PDB entry 4Y7X | X-ray diffraction, 2.60 A resolution | chains F and G of the 30 polymer chains in the assembly

[Chain F]
Protein: Probable proteasome subunit alpha type-7
From: Saccharomyces cerevisiae (strain ATCC 204508 / S288c)
Notes: EC 3.4.25.1
UniProtKB: P21242 (PSA7_YEAST); residues -3 to 284 here correspond to UniProt positions 1-288 (UniProt number = residue number + 4)
Sequence (288 residues; each row starts with the number of its first residue; numbers below 1 keep their minus sign (Met-3 is residue -3)):
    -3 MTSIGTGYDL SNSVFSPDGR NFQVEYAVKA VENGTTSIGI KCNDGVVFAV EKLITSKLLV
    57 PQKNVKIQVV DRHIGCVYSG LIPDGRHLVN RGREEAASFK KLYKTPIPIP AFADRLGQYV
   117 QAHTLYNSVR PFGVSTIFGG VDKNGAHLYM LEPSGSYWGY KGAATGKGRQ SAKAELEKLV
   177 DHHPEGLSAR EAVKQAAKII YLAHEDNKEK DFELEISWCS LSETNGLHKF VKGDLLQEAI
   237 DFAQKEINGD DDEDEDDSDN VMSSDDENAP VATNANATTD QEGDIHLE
Disordered / not traced: -3 to 1, 245-284
Curated features (UniProtKB/Swiss-Prot):
  - modified residue: Thr-2 (N-acetylthreonine)

[Chain G]
Protein: Proteasome subunit alpha type-1
From: Saccharomyces cerevisiae (strain ATCC 204508 / S288c)
Notes: EC 3.4.25.1
UniProtKB: P21243 (PSA1_YEAST); residues -8 to 243 here correspond to UniProt positions 1-252 (UniProt number = residue number + 9)
Sequence (252 residues; row label = number of the first residue in the row; numbers below 1 keep their minus sign (Met-8 is residue -8)):
    -8 MSGAAAASAA GYDRHITIFS PEGRLYQVEY AFKATNQTNI NSLAVRGKDC TVVISQKKVP
    52 DKLLDPTTVS YIFCISRTIG MVVNGPIPDA RNAALRAKAE AAEFRYKYGY DMPCDVLAKR
   112 MANLSQIYTQ RAYMRPLGVI LTFVSVDEEL GPSIYKTDPA GYYVGYKATA TGPKQQEITT
   172 NLENHFKKSK IDHINEESWE KVVEFAITHM IDALGTEFSK NDLEVGVATK DKFFTLSAEN
   232 IEERLVAIAE QD
Disordered / not traced: -8 to 1, 243
Metal / ion sites: Mg2+: Thr8, Tyr119, Arg122, Met125

[Interface between chain F and chain G]
Pairs across the interface (62; chain F residue first):
  Thr2(F) with His6(G), hydrogen bond (backbone-side chain)
  Gly3(F) with His6(G)
  Tyr4(F) with Arg5(G); His6(G); Tyr21(G)
  Ser9(F) with Arg126(G)
  Val10(F) with His6(G); Gln18(G)
  Phe11(F) with Gln18(G), hydrogen bond (backbone-side chain); Tyr21(G); Ala22(G), hydrophobic; Arg126(G); Pro127(G)
  Ser12(F) with Tyr21(G)
  Pro13(F) with Tyr21(G), hydrophobic; Lys24(G), hydrogen bond (backbone-side chain)
  Asp14(F) with Lys24(G)
  Gly15(F) with Tyr21(G); Ala25(G)
  Lys37(F) with Asp56(G), salt bridge
  Asp110(F) with Arg82(G)
  Gln114(F) with Arg82(G), hydrogen bond (side chain-backbone); Asn83(G); Leu86(G)
  Gln117(F) with Pro79(G); Asp80(G); Asn83(G), hydrogen bond; Arg126(G), hydrogen bond
  Thr120(F) with Arg126(G), hydrogen bond (backbone-side chain)
  Leu121(F) with Tyr124(G); Arg126(G); Leu128(G), hydrophobic
  Tyr122(F) with Tyr124(G); Met125(G), hydrophobic
  Ser150(F) with Pro79(G)
  Gly151(F) with Pro79(G)
  Ser152(F) with Ile78(G); Pro79(G)
  Tyr153(F) with Arg82(G), hydrogen bond (backbone-side chain)
  Trp154(F) with Leu55(G), hydrophobic; Thr59(G); Val60(G), hydrophobic; Ser61(G); Tyr62(G); Ile78(G), hydrophobic; Arg82(G)
  Gly155(F) with Leu55(G); Asp56(G), hydrogen bond (backbone-backbone); Thr59(G), hydrogen bond (backbone-side chain)
  Tyr156(F) with Leu54(G); Leu55(G); Asp56(G)
  Lys157(F) with Lys53(G); Leu54(G), hydrogen bond (backbone-backbone); Leu55(G)
  Gly158(F) with Leu54(G), hydrogen bond (backbone-backbone)
  Lys169(F) with Leu54(G)
  Leu172(F) with Leu54(G)
  Glu173(F) with Lys53(G), salt bridge; Leu54(G)
  Val176(F) with Leu54(G), hydrophobic
  Asp177(F) with Lys53(G), salt bridge
Also at the interface, not in a pair above, chain F (32 interface residues in all): Tyr145
Also at the interface, not in a pair above, chain G (29 interface residues in all): Asp52, Pro57, Gly129

[Summary]
Chain F and chain G form an interface of 32 and 29 residues respectively; the contacts include 12 hydrogen
bonds and 3 salt bridges. Polar contacts include Lys37(F)-Asp56(G), Glu173(F)-Lys53(G) and Asp177(F)-Lys53(G).
The Mg2+ site is built by Thr8(G), Tyr119(G), Arg122(G) and Met125(G).
Here chain F is Probable proteasome subunit alpha type-7 and chain G is Proteasome subunit alpha type-1, both
from Saccharomyces cerevisiae (strain ATCC 204508 / S288c). Entry 4Y7X (Yeast 20S proteasome in complex with
Ac-PAA-ep) was determined by X-ray diffraction (same publication as 4Y69, 4Y6A, 4Y6V, 4Y6Z, 4Y70, 4Y74 and 34
further entries).
